Entry 6LPB (electron microscopy, 3.90 A resolution); this record covers chains P and R of the 6 polymer chains in the assembly.

Chain P:
Protein: Pituitary adenylate cyclase-activating polypeptide
UniProt: P18509 (PACA_HUMAN); residues 1-38 here correspond to UniProt positions 132-169 (UniProt number = residue number + 131)
Chain sequence (38 residues; numbered 1 to 38; the number before each row is that of its first residue):
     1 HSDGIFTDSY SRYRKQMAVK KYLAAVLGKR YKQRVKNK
Unresolved in the structure: 29-38
Swiss-Prot annotation at these positions:
  - region: V19 to L27 (Important for receptor binding)
  - modified residue: L27 (Leucine amide), K38 (Lysine amide)

Chain R:
Protein: Pituitary adenylate cyclase-activating polypeptide type I receptor
Source organism: Homo sapiens
UniProt: P41586 (PACR_HUMAN); residues 21-417 here = UniProt positions 21-417
Chain sequence (403 residues; each row starts with the number of its first residue):
    21 MHSDCIFKKE QAMCLEKIQR ANELMGFNDS SPGCPGMWDN ITCWKPAHVG EMVLVSCPEL
    81 FRIFNPDQVW ETETIGESDF GDSNSLDLSD MGVVSRNCTE DGWSEPFPHY FDACGFDEYE
   141 SETGDQDYYY LSVKALYTVG YSTSLVTLTT AMVILCRFRK LHCTRNFIHM NLFVSFMLRA
   201 ISVFIKDWIL YAEQDSNHCF ISTVECKAVM VFFHYCVVSN YFWLFIEGLY LFTLLVETFF
   261 PERRYFYWYT IIGWGTPTVC VTVWATLRLY FDDTGCWDMN DSTALWWVIK GPVVGSIMVN
   321 FVLFIGIIVI LVQKLQSPDM GGNESSIYLR LARSTLLLIP LFGIHYTVFA FSPENVSKRE
   381 RLVFELGLGS FQGFVVAVLY CFLNGEVQAE IKRKWRSENL YFQ
Unresolved in the structure: 21-25, 90-110, 135-145, 177-182, 212-222, 338-345, 372-374, 417-423
Sequence notes: expression tag (418-423)
Cystine bridges: C34-C63, C54-C118, C77-C134, C226-C296
Swiss-Prot annotation at these positions:
  - region: E125 to Y139 (Important for ADCYAP1/PACAP ligand binding and specificity)
  - glycosylation (N-linked (GlcNAc...) asparagine): N48, N60, N117, N300, N375
  - mutagenesis: V114 (V114A: Reduced affinity for ADCYAP1), E125 (E125R: Reduced affinity for ADCYAP1), P128 (P128A: Reduced affinity for ADCYAP1), Y130 (Y130A: Decreases maxadilan-induced receptor activity in the functional cAMP assay. Does not affect PACAP-38-induced receptor activity), F131 (F131A: Decreases maxadilan-induced receptor activity in the functional cAMP assay. Does not affect PACAP-38-induced receptor activity), E138 (E138R: Reduced affinity for ADCYAP1), Y139 (Y139A: Strongly reduced affinity for ADCYAP1), Y150 (Y150A: Decreased ADCYAP1/PACAP27 potency for ADCYAP1R1), Y157 (Y157A: Decreases maxadilan-induced receptor activity in the functional cAMP assay. Does not affect PACAP-38-induced receptor activity), Y161 (Y161A: Decreases PACAP-38-induced receptor activity in the functional cAMP assay. Decreases maxadilan-induced receptor activity), R199 (R199A: Decreases PACAP-38-induced receptor activity in the functional cAMP assay. Slightly decreases maxadilan-induced receptor activity), K206 (K206A: Decreases PACAP-38-induced receptor activity in the functional cAMP assay. Decreases maxadilan-induced receptor activity), 7 further mutagenesis entries in UniProt

Chain P / chain R interface:
Contacting residue pairs - 40 pairs, chain P then chain R:
  H1(P) - V237(R)
  H1(P) - I309(R)
  H1(P) - K310(R)
  H1(P) - V313(R)
  S2(P) - Y241(R)
  S2(P) - L382(R)
  S2(P) - E385(R)  hydrogen bond
  S2(P) - L386(R)
  D3(P) - Y161(R)  hydrogen bond
  D3(P) - V203(R)
  D3(P) - F233(R)
  D3(P) - L386(R)
  G4(P) - N300(R)
  I5(P) - R381(R)
  F6(P) - Y150(R)  hydrophobic
  F6(P) - V153(R)  hydrophobic
  F6(P) - Y157(R)
  F6(P) - L382(R)  hydrophobic
  F6(P) - L386(R)  hydrophobic
  T7(P) - K206(R)  hydrogen bond
  T7(P) - Y211(R)
  T7(P) - D298(R)
  D8(P) - D298(R)
  D8(P) - N300(R)
  S9(P) - Y150(R)  hydrogen bond
  S9(P) - K378(R)
  Y10(P) - Y150(R)  hydrophobic
  Y10(P) - K154(R)  hydrogen bond
  Y10(P) - Y211(R)
  S11(P) - D298(R)  hydrogen bond
  Y13(P) - Q146(R)
  Y13(P) - D147(R)
  R14(P) - L210(R)  hydrogen bond (side chain-backbone)
  R14(P) - Y211(R)
  K15(P) - M299(R)
  Q16(P) - I83(R)
  K20(P) - F84(R)
  Y22(P) - F27(R)
  Y22(P) - N60(R)  hydrogen bond (side chain-backbone)
  V26(P) - N60(R)
Interface residues without a listed pair, chain P (22 interface residues in all): R12, M17, L23, L27
Interface residues without a listed pair, chain R (38 interface residues in all): I61, H129, F131, R199, M230, H234, V238, D301, W306

Overview:
22 residues of chain P and 38 residues of chain R are in contact; the contacts include 8 hydrogen bonds. Polar
contacts include S2(P)-E385(R), D3(P)-Y161(R) and T7(P)-K206(R). UniProt lists 19 mutagenesis sites on chain
R.
Here chain P is Pituitary adenylate cyclase-activating polypeptide and chain R is Pituitary adenylate
cyclase-activating polypeptide type I receptor (Homo sapiens). Entry 6LPB (Cryo-EM structure of the human PAC1
receptor coupled to an engineered heterotrimeric G protein) was determined by electron microscopy.
